PDB entry 7ADC | electron microscopy, 4.00 A resolution | chains Y and L of the 15 polymer chains in the assembly

# Chain Y
Name: DNA-directed RNA polymerase subunit beta'
Source organism: Escherichia coli
Notes: EC 2.7.7.6
UniProtKB: C3SIA2 (C3SIA2_ECOLX); numbering as in UniProt (aligned over 1-1407)
Amino-acid sequence (1416 residues; row label = number of the first residue in the row):
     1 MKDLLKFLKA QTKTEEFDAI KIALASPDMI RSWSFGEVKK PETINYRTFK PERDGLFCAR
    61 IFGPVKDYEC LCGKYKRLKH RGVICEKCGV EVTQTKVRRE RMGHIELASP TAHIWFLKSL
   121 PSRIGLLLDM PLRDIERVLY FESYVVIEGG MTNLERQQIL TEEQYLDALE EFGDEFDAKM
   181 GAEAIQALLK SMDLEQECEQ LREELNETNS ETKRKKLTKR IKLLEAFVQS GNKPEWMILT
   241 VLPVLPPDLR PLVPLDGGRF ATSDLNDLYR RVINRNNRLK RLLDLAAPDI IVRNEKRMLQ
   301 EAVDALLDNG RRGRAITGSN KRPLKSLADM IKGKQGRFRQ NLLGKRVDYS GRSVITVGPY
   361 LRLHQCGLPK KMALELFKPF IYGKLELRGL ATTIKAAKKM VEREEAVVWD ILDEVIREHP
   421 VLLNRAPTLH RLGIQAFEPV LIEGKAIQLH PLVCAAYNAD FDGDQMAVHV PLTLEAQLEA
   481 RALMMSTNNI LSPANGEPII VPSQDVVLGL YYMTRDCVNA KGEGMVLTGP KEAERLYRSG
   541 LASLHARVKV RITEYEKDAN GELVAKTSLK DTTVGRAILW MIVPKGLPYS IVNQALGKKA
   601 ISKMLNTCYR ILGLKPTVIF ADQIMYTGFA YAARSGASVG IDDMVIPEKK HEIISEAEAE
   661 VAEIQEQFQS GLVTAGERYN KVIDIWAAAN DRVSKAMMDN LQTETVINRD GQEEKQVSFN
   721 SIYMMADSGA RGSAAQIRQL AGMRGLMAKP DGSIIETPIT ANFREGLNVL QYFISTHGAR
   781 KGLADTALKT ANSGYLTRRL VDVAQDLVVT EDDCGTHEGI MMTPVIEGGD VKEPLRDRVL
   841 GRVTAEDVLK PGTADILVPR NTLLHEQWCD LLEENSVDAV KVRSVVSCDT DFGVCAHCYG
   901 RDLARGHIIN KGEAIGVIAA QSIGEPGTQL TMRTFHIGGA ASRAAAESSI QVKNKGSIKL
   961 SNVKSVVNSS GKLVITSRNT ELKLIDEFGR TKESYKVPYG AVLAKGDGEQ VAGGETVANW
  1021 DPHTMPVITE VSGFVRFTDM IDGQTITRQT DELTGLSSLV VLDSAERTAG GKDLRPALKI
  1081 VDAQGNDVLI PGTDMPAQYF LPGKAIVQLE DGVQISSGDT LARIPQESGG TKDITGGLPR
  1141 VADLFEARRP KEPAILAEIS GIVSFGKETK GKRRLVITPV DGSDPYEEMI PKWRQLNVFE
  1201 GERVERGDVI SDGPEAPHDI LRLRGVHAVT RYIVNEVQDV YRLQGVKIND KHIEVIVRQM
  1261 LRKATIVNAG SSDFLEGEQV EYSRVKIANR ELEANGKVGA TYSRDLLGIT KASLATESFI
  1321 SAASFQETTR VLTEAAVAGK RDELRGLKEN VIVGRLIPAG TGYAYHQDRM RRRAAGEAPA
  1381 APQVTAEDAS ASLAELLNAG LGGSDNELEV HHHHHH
Disordered / not traced: 1-15, 1374-1416
Construct notes: expression tag (1408-1416)
Bound ions: Zn2+ site 1: Cys70, Cys72, Cys88; Mg2+: Asp460, Asp462, Asp464 (shared with 1 residue of chain R); Zn2+ site 2: Cys814, Cys888, Cys895, Cys898
From the paper describing this entry:
  - mutagenesis - C72H, C85H, E86K: decreased growth in response to rhoY80C

# Chain L
Molecule: tDNA
Sequence (50 nucleotides; each row starts with the number of its first residue; numbers below 1 keep their minus sign (DG-14 is residue -14)):
   -14 GTTATCCGCT CACAATGCCA CACGCGCTGC TCGGCCGTTA TTCGCAGCCC
Disordered / not traced: -14 to -13, 22-35

# Interface between chain Y and chain L
Contacting residue pairs (28):
  Leu120(Y) with DA-3(L), sugar contact
  Ser210(Y) with DA-11(L), phosphate contact
  Glu211(Y) with DT-10(L), phosphate contact
  Thr212(Y) with DT-10(L), base contact
  Lys213(Y) with DA-11(L), phosphate contact
  Leu255(Y) with DC10(L), base contact
  Arg281(Y) with DG18(L), hydrogen bond to the phosphate; DG19(L), salt bridge to the phosphate
  Arg311(Y) with DA-3(L), phosphate contact; DC-2(L), salt bridge to the phosphate
  Ser319(Y) with DC10(L), hydrogen bond to the sugar; DG11(L), hydrogen bond to the phosphate
  Asn320(Y) with DC10(L), sugar contact; DG11(L), phosphate contact
  Arg322(Y) with DG9(L), base contact
  Lys334(Y) with DA0(L), salt bridge to the phosphate; DT1(L), phosphate contact; DG2(L), phosphate contact
  Arg346(Y) with DC4(L), salt bridge to the phosphate
  Arg352(Y) with DC3(L), sugar contact
  Thr790(Y) with DT1(L), base contact
  Tyr795(Y) with DA0(L), phosphate contact
  Arg798(Y) with DA0(L), salt bridge to the phosphate
  Lys1172(Y) with DC-8(L), salt bridge to the phosphate
  Met1189(Y) with DC-9(L), phosphate contact
  Gln1326(Y) with DA-1(L), sugar contact
  Glu1327(Y) with DC-2(L), sugar contact
  Thr1329(Y) with DC-2(L), phosphate contact
Also at the interface, not in a pair above, chain Y (30 interface residues in all): Lys40, Lys118, Arg259, Arg278, Lys332, Gly333, Ala426, Ala791
Also at the interface, not in a pair above, chain L (19 interface residues in all): DC17, DC20

# In short
30 residues of chain Y face 19 of chain L across their interface; the contacts include 3 hydrogen bonds and 6
salt bridges. Polar pairs include Ser319(Y)-DC10(L), Arg281(Y)-DG18(L) and Ser319(Y)-DG11(L). The Zn2+ site 1
is built by Cys70(Y), Cys72(Y) and Cys88(Y). From the paper: C72H, C85H and E86K of chain Y reduce growth in
response to rhoY80C.
Chain Y is DNA-directed RNA polymerase subunit beta' (Escherichia coli) and chain L is tDNA; the structure,
Transcription termination intermediate complex 3 delta NusG, was determined by electron microscopy, deposited
together with 6Z9P, 6Z9Q, 6Z9R, 6Z9S, 6Z9T, 7ADB, 7ADD and 7ADE.
